3CXC - chains 0 and S of the 31 polymer chains in the assembly; structure by X-ray diffraction, 3.00 A resolution.

== Chain 0 ==
Molecule: 23S ribosomal RNA
From: Haloarcula marismortui
Sequence (2922 nucleotides; row label = number of the first residue in the row):
     2 UUGGCUACUAUGCCAGCUGGUGGAUUGCUCGGCUCAGGCGCUGAUGAAGG
    52 ACGUGCCAAGCUGCGAUAAGCCAUGGGGAGCCGCACGGAGGCGAAGAACC
   102 AUGGAUUUCCGAAUGAGAAUCUCUCUAACAAUUGCUUCGCGCAAUGAGGA
   152 ACCCCGAGAACUGAAACAUCUCAGUAUCGGGAGGAACAGAAAACGCAAUG
   202 UGAUGUCGUUAGUAACCGCGAGUGAACGCGAUACAGCCCAAACCGAAGCC
   252 CUCACGGGCAAUGUGGUGUCAGGGCUACCUCUCAUCAGCCGACCGUCUCG
   302 ACGAAGUCUCUUGGAACAGAGCGUGAUACAGGGUGACAACCCCGUACUCG
   352 AGACCAGUACGACGUGCGGUAGUGCCAGAGUAGCGGGGGUUGGAUAUCCC
   402 UCGCGAAUAACGCAGGCAUCGACUGCGAAGGCUAAACACAACCUGAGACC
   452 GAUAGUGAACAAGUAGUGUGAACGAACGCUGCAAAGUACCCUCAGAAGGG
   502 AGGCGAAAUAGAGCAUGAAAUCAGUUGGCGAUCGAGCGACAGGGCAUACA
   552 AGGUCCCUCGACGAAUGACCGACGCGCGAGCGUCCAGUAAGACUCACGGG
   602 AAGCCGAUGUUCUGUCGUACGUUUUGAAAAACGAGCCAGGGAGUGUGUCU
   652 GCAUGGCAAGUCUAACCGGAGUAUCCGGGGAGGCACAGGGAAACCGACAU
   702 GGCCGCAGGGCUUUGCCCGAGGGCCGCCGUCUUCAAGGGCGGGGAGCCAU
   752 GUGGACACGACCCGAAUCCGGACGAUCUACGCAUGGACAAGAUGAAGCGU
   802 GCCGAAAGGCACGUGGAAGUCUGUUAGAGUUGGUGUCCUACAAUACCCUC
   852 UCGUGAUCUAUGUGUAGGGGUGAAAGGCCCAUCGAGUCCGGCAACAGCUG
   902 GUUCCAAUCGAAACAUGUCGAAGCAUGACCUCCGCCGAGGUAGUCUGUGA
   952 GGUAGAGCGACCGAUUGGUGUGUCCGCCUCCGAGAGGAGUCGGCACACCU
  1002 GUCAAACUCCAAACUUACAGACGCCGUUUGACGCGGGGAUUCCGGUGCGC
  1052 GGGGUAAGCCUGUGUACCAGGAGGGGAACAACCCAGAGAUAGGUUAAGGU
  1102 CCCCAAGUGUGGAUUAAGUGUAAUCCUCUGAAGGUGGUCUCGAGCCCUAG
  1152 ACAGCCGGGAGGUGAGCUUAGAAGCAGCUACCCUCUAAGAAAAGCGUAAC
  1202 AGCUUACCGGCCGAGGUUUGAGGCGCCCAAAAUGAUCGGGACUCAAAUCC
  1252 ACCACCGAGACCUGUCCGUACCACUCAUACUGGUAAUCGAGUAGAUUGGC
  1302 GCUCUAAUUGGAUGGAAGUAGGGGUGAAAACUCCUAUGGACCGAUUAGUG
  1352 ACGAAAAUCCUGGCCAUAGUAGCAGCGAUAGUCGGGUGAGAACCCCGACG
  1402 GCCUAAUGGAUAAGGGUUCCUCAGCACUGCUGAUCAGCUGAGGGUUAGCC
  1452 GGUCCUAAGUCAUACCGCAACUCGACUAUGACGAAAUGGGAAACGGGUUA
  1502 AUAUUCCCGUGCCACUAUGCAGUGAAAGUUGACGCCCUGGGGUCGAUCAC
  1552 GCUGGGCAUUCGCCCAGUCGAACCGUCCAACUCCGUGGAAGCCGUAAUGG
  1602 CAGGAAGCGGACGAACGGCGGCAUAGGGAAACGUGAUUCAACCUGGGGCC
  1652 CAUGAAAAGACGAGCAUAGUGUCCGUACCGAGAACCGACACAGGUGUCCA
  1702 UGGCGGCGAAAGCCAAGGCCUGUCGGGAGCAACCAACGUUAGGGAAUUCG
  1752 GCAAGUUAGUCCCGUACCUUCGGAAGAAGGGAUGCCUGCUCCGGAACGGA
  1802 GCAGGUCGCAGUGACUCGGAAGCUCGGACUGUCUAGUAACAACAUAGGUG
  1852 ACCGCAAAUCCGCAAGGACUCGUACGGUCACUGAAUCCUGCCCAGUGCAG
  1902 GUAUCUGAACACCUCGUACAAGAGGACGAAGGACCUGUCAACGGCGGGGG
  1952 UAACUAUGACCCUCUUAAGGUAGCGUAGUACCUUGCCGCAUCAGUAGCGG
  2002 CUUGCAUGAAUGGAUUAACCAGAGCUUCACUGUCCCAACGUUGGGCCCGG
  2052 UGAACUGUACAUUCCAGUGCGGAGUCUGGAGACACCCAGGGGGAAGCGAA
  2102 GACCCUAUGGAGCUUUACUGCAGGCUGUCGCUGAGACGUGGUCGCCGAUG
  2152 UGCAGCAUAGGUAGGAGACACUACACAGGUACCCGCGCUAGCGGGCCACC
  2202 GAGUCAACAGUGAAAUACUACCCGUCGGUGACUGCGACUCUCACUCCGGG
  2252 AGGAGGACACCGAUAGCCGGGCAGUUUGACUGGGGCGGUACGCGCUCGAA
  2302 AAGAUAUCGAGCGCGCCCUAUGGCUAUCUCAGCCGGGACAGAGACCCGGC
  2352 GAAGAGUGCAAGAGCAAAAGAUAGCUUGACAGUGUUCUUCCCAACGAGGA
  2402 ACGCUGACGCGAAAGCGUGGUCUAGCGAACCAAUUAGCCUGCUUGAUGCG
  2452 GGCAAUUGAUGACAGAAAAGCUACCCUAGGGAUAACAGAGUCGUCACUCG
  2502 CAAGAGCACAUAUCGACCGAGUGGCUUGCUACCUCGAUGUCGGUUCCCUC
  2552 CAUCCUGCCCGUGCAGAAGCGGGCAAGGGUGAGGUUGUUCGCCUAUUAAA
  2602 GGAGGUCGUGAGCUGGGUUUAGACCGUCGUGAGACAGGUCGGCUGCUAUC
  2652 UACUGGGUGUGUAAUGGUGUCUGACAAGAACGACCGUAUAGUACGAGAGG
  2702 AACUACGGUUGGUGGCCACUGGUGUACCGGUUGUUCGAGAGAGCACGUGC
  2752 CGGGUAGCCACGCCACACGGGGUAAGAGCUGAACGCAUCUAAGCUCGAAA
  2802 CCCACUUGGAAAAGAGACACCGCCGAGGUCCCGCGUACAAGACGCGGUCG
  2852 AUAGACUCGGGGUGUGCGCGUCGAGGUAACGAGACGUUAAGCCCACGAGC
  2902 ACUAACAGACCAAAGCCAUCAU
Unresolved in the structure: 2-9, 126-127, 715, 971-998, 1560, 1952-1963, 2137-2236, 2339-2343, 2665-2666, 2915-2923
Differences from the reference sequence: conflict C560 (U3155 in 3377779)
Ion coordination: Mg2+ site 1 near G28 (its only coordinating residue here); Na+ site 1: C40, C443; Na+ site 2: G56, A59, G61; Na+ site 3 near U108 (its only coordinating residue here); Mg2+ site 2 near U115 (its only coordinating residue here); Na+ site 4: C141, G142; Na+ site 5 near U146 (its only coordinating residue here); Mg2+ site 3: C162, U2276; K+ site 1: U163, U172; Mg2+ site 4: A165, A167, C168; Na+ site 6: A165, A166; Mg2+ site 5: A166, G219; 61 more Na+ sites not listed; 77 more Mg2+ sites not listed; 1 more K+ sites not listed
Ligand contacts: SLD ((3Z)-N-[(4E)-5-(4-{(5S)-5-[(acetylamino)methyl]-2-oxo-1,3-oxazolidin-3-yl}-2-fluorophenyl)pent-4-en-1-yl]-3-(4-methyl-2,6-dioxo-1,6-dihydropyrimidin-5(2H)-ylidene)propanamide): G2102, A2103, A2486, C2487, A2538, U2539, G2540, U2541, U2619, U2620, A2637

== Chain S ==
Molecule: Ribosomal protein L24
From: Haloarcula marismortui
UniProt: P10972 (RL24_HALMA); residues 1-119 here = UniProt positions 1-119
Amino-acid sequence (119 residues; each row starts with the number of its first residue):
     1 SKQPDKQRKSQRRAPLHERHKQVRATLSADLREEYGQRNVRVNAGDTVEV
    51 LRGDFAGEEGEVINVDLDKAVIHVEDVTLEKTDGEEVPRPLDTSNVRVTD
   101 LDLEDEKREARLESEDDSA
Ion coordination: Na+: Ser-94, Asn-95 (shared with U308(0), C342(0) of chain 0); Mg2+: Ser-114, Asp-117

== Chain 0 / chain S interface ==
Residue-residue contacts (109; chain 0 residue first):
  U30(0) / Asp-5(S)  hydrogen bond to the sugar
  U30(0) / Arg-8(S)  salt bridge to the phosphate
  C31(0) / Asp-5(S)  phosphate contact
  C31(0) / Arg-8(S)  salt bridge to the phosphate
  C31(0) / Arg-12(S)  salt bridge to the phosphate
  C31(0) / Arg-13(S)  hydrogen bond to the phosphate
  G32(0) / Asp-5(S)  base contact
  G32(0) / Lys-9(S)  salt bridge to the phosphate
  G32(0) / Arg-13(S)  salt bridge to the phosphate
  G79(0) / His-20(S)  sugar contact
  G79(0) / Arg-41(S)  phosphate contact
  G79(0) / Lys-107(S)  hydrogen bond to the base
  G79(0) / Arg-111(S)  salt bridge to the phosphate
  A80(0) / Arg-41(S)  sugar contact
  A80(0) / Asn-43(S)  hydrogen bond to the phosphate
  A80(0) / Arg-111(S)  salt bridge to the phosphate
  G81(0) / Arg-41(S)  salt bridge to the phosphate
  G81(0) / Asn-43(S)  phosphate contact
  G81(0) / Ala-44(S)  hydrogen bond to the phosphate
  G81(0) / Val-65(S)  sugar contact
  G81(0) / Leu-67(S)  phosphate contact
  C82(0) / Leu-16(S)  phosphate contact
  C82(0) / Val-65(S)  phosphate contact
  C82(0) / Leu-67(S)  hydrogen bond to the phosphate
  C83(0) / Leu-16(S)  phosphate contact
  C85(0) / Asp-68(S)  phosphate contact
  C87(0) / Lys-69(S)  hydrogen bond to the base
  A95(0) / Asp-105(S)  base contact
  G97(0) / Asp-105(S)  hydrogen bond to the base
  G97(0) / Glu-106(S)  base contact
  G97(0) / Lys-107(S)  base contact
  A99(0) / Leu-16(S)  sugar contact
  A99(0) / His-17(S)  base contact
  A99(0) / His-20(S)  hydrogen bond to the base
  C100(0) / Pro-15(S)  sugar contact
  C100(0) / Leu-16(S)  hydrogen bond to the sugar
  C100(0) / His-17(S)  hydrogen bond to the sugar
  C101(0) / Pro-15(S)  sugar contact
  C101(0) / His-17(S)  hydrogen bond to the sugar
  C303(0) / Asp-116(S)  sugar contact
  C303(0) / Asp-117(S)  phosphate contact
  C303(0) / Ser-118(S)  phosphate contact
  G304(0) / Ser-118(S)  phosphate contact
  A306(0) / Arg-38(S)  salt bridge to the phosphate
  G307(0) / Arg-32(S)  salt bridge to the phosphate
  G307(0) / Arg-38(S)  salt bridge to the phosphate
  U308(0) / Arg-32(S)  salt bridge to the phosphate
  U308(0) / Arg-38(S)  salt bridge to the phosphate
  U308(0) / Arg-52(S)  hydrogen bond to the base
  U308(0) / Ser-94(S)  base contact
  U308(0) / Asn-95(S)  base contact
  U308(0) / Arg-97(S)  salt bridge to the phosphate
  C309(0) / Arg-97(S)  salt bridge to the phosphate
  G315(0) / Asp-54(S)  hydrogen bond to the sugar
  A316(0) / Arg-52(S)  phosphate contact
  A316(0) / Asp-54(S)  sugar contact
  A317(0) / Arg-52(S)  phosphate contact
  C318(0) / Arg-52(S)  salt bridge to the phosphate
  A331(0) / Ser-1(S)  base contact
  G332(0) / Lys-2(S)  hydrogen bond to the sugar
  G332(0) / Gln-3(S)  sugar contact
  G332(0) / Pro-4(S)  sugar contact
  G332(0) / Gln-7(S)  hydrogen bond to the base
  G333(0) / Pro-4(S)  sugar contact
  G333(0) / Gln-7(S)  sugar contact
  G333(0) / Arg-8(S)  phosphate contact
  G333(0) / Gln-11(S)  hydrogen bond to the sugar
  G334(0) / Arg-8(S)  salt bridge to the phosphate
  G334(0) / Gln-11(S)  sugar contact
  G334(0) / Ser-94(S)  hydrogen bond to the base
  U335(0) / Asp-92(S)  sugar contact
  U335(0) / Ser-94(S)  sugar contact
  U335(0) / Asn-95(S)  hydrogen bond to the sugar
  G336(0) / Gly-53(S)  base contact
  G336(0) / Asp-54(S)  hydrogen bond to the base
  G336(0) / Arg-89(S)  base contact
  G336(0) / Asn-95(S)  hydrogen bond to the phosphate
  C342(0) / Thr-26(S)  phosphate contact
  C342(0) / Ser-94(S)  hydrogen bond to the base
  C343(0) / Lys-21(S)  sugar contact
  C343(0) / Arg-24(S)  phosphate contact
  C343(0) / Thr-26(S)  hydrogen bond to the phosphate
  C343(0) / Arg-38(S)  phosphate contact
  C343(0) / Asn-39(S)  phosphate contact
  C344(0) / Lys-21(S)  sugar contact
  C344(0) / Arg-24(S)  salt bridge to the phosphate
  C344(0) / Asn-39(S)  hydrogen bond to the phosphate
  G345(0) / Lys-21(S)  phosphate contact
  G446(0) / Ser-1(S)  phosphate contact
  G446(0) / Lys-6(S)  salt bridge to the phosphate
  A447(0) / Ser-1(S)  phosphate contact
  A447(0) / Lys-2(S)  hydrogen bond to the phosphate
  A447(0) / Gln-3(S)  phosphate contact
  G448(0) / Lys-2(S)  salt bridge to the phosphate
  G448(0) / Gln-3(S)  hydrogen bond to the base
  C483(0) / Arg-89(S)  hydrogen bond to the base
  A484(0) / Leu-79(S)  sugar contact
  A484(0) / Arg-89(S)  hydrogen bond to the sugar
  A484(0) / Pro-90(S)  sugar contact
  A485(0) / Pro-90(S)  phosphate contact
  A486(0) / Leu-79(S)  sugar contact
  A486(0) / Glu-80(S)  hydrogen bond to the sugar
  A486(0) / Lys-81(S)  salt bridge to the phosphate
  A486(0) / Val-87(S)  phosphate contact
  G487(0) / Lys-81(S)  salt bridge to the phosphate
  G487(0) / Thr-82(S)  hydrogen bond to the phosphate
  U488(0) / Thr-82(S)  sugar contact
  A489(0) / Thr-82(S)  base contact
  A489(0) / Asp-83(S)  sugar contact
Interface residues without a listed pair, chain 0 (51 interface residues in all): G77, G78, G301, A302, G452, G504
Interface residues without a listed pair, chain S (57 interface residues in all): Glu-18, Ala-25, Val-42, Leu-51, Asp-66, Arg-108

== In short ==
51 residues of chain 0 face 57 of chain S across their interface, with 30 hydrogen bonds and 22 salt bridges.
Among the polar pairs are G79(0)/Lys-107(S), C87(0)/Lys-69(S) and G97(0)/Asp-105(S). Bound to chain 0:
compound SLD. C40(0) and C443(0) form the Na+ site 1.
Chain 0 is 23S ribosomal RNA and chain S is Ribosomal protein L24, both from Haloarcula marismortui; the
structure, The structure of an enhanced oxazolidinone inhibitor bound to the 50S ribosomal subunit of H.
marismortui, was determined by X-ray diffraction.
